PDB entry 8DTO | electron microscopy, 3.57 A resolution | chains F and B of the 12 polymer chains in the assembly

== Chain F (and B) ==
Protein: Envelope Glycoprotein gp141
Source organism: Human immunodeficiency virus
Notes: chain B of this document is another copy of the same molecule, construct and numbering; everything in this record applies to it too
Chain sequence (153 residues; row label = number of the first residue in the row):
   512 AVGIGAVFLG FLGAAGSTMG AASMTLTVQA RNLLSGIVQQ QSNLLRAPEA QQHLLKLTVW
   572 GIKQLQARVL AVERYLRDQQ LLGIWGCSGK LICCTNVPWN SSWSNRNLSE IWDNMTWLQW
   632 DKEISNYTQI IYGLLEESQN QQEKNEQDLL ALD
Disordered / not traced: 512-521, 548-568
Disulfides: Cys598-Cys604

== Interface between chain F and chain B ==
Pairs across the interface - 27 pairs, chain F then chain B:
  Gln577(F) - Arg579(B)  hydrogen bond
  Val580(F) - Arg579(B)
  Leu581(F) - Arg579(B)
  Val583(F) - Val583(B)  hydrophobic
  Glu584(F) - Arg579(B)  salt bridge
  Leu587(F) - Leu545(B)
  Leu587(F) - Val583(B)  hydrophobic
  Arg588(F) - Leu545(B)
  Gln591(F) - Ala541(B)  hydrogen bond (side chain-backbone)
  Gln591(F) - Arg542(B)
  Gln591(F) - Leu545(B)
  Gln591(F) - Tyr586(B)
  Ile595(F) - Thr538(B)
  Ile595(F) - Ala541(B)
  Glu647(F) - Thr538(B)  hydrogen bond
  Glu647(F) - Val539(B)
  Glu647(F) - Arg542(B)  salt bridge
  Asn651(F) - Ser534(B)
  Asn651(F) - Met535(B)  hydrogen bond (side chain-backbone)
  Asn651(F) - Leu537(B)
  Asn651(F) - Thr538(B)
  Asn651(F) - Leu602(B)
  Glu654(F) - Lys601(B)
  Glu654(F) - Ile603(B)
  Lys655(F) - Met535(B)
  Gln658(F) - Ile603(B)
  Gln658(F) - Cys605(B)  hydrogen bond
Interface residues without a listed pair, chain F (15 interface residues in all): Leu576
Interface residues without a listed pair, chain B (20 interface residues in all): Thr536, Leu544, Leu576, Leu587, Cys604

== Summary ==
15 residues of chain F face 20 of chain B across their interface, with 5 hydrogen bonds and 2 salt bridges.
Polar contacts include Glu584(F)-Arg579(B), Glu647(F)-Arg542(B) and Gln577(F)-Arg579(B).
Both chains are Envelope Glycoprotein gp141 (Human immunodeficiency virus). Entry 8DTO (Vaccine elicited
Antibody MU89 bound to CH848.D949.10.17_N133D_N138T.DS.SOSIP.664 HIV-1 Env trimer) was determined by electron
microscopy, deposited together with 8DY6.
